Entry 8D7R (electron microscopy, 3.90 A resolution); this record covers chains D and C of the 4 polymer chains in the assembly.

== Chain D ==
Molecule: Cardiotrophin-like cytokine factor 1
Source organism: Homo sapiens
UniProt: Q9UBD9 (CLCF1_HUMAN); residue numbers follow UniProt; this construct covers 28-225
Chain sequence (204 residues; numbered 28 to 231; the number before each row is that of its first residue):
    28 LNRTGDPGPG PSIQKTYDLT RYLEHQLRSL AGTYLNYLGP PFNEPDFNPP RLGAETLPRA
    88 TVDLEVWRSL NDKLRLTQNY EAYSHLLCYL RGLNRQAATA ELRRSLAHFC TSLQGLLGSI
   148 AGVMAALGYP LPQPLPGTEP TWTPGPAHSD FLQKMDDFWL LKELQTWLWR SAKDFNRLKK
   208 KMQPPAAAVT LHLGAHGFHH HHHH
Not modelled in the structure: 28-33, 212-231
Construct notes: expression tag (226-231)
UniProt features mapped onto this chain:
  - glycosylation: Asn29 (N-linked (GlcNAc...) asparagine)
  - natural variant: Arg197 (R197L: In CISS2)

== Chain C ==
Molecule: Ciliary neurotrophic factor receptor subunit alpha
Source organism: Homo sapiens
UniProt: P26992 (CNTFR_HUMAN); residue numbers follow UniProt; this construct covers 23-346
Chain sequence (324 residues; numbered 23 to 346; the number before each row is that of its first residue):
    23 QRHSPQEAPH VQYERLGSDV TLPCGTANWD AAVTWRVNGT DLAPDLLNGS QLVLHGLELG
    83 HSGLYACFHR DSWHLRHQVL LHVGLPPREP VLSCRSNTYP KGFYCSWHLP TPTYIPNTFN
   143 VTVLHGSKIM VCEKDPALKN RCHIRYMHLF STIKYKVSIS VSNALGHNAT AITFDEFTIV
   203 KPDPPENVVA RPVPSNPRRL EVTWQTPSTW PDPESFPLKF FLRYRPLILD QWQHVELSDG
   263 TAHTITDAYA GKEYIIQVAA KDNEIGTWSD WSVAAHATPW TEEPRHLTTE AQAAETTTST
   323 TSSLAPPPTT KICDPGELGS GGGP
Not modelled in the structure: 23-106, 306-346
Disulfides: Cys116-Cys127, Cys154-Cys164
Covalently attached groups: N-acetylglucosamine (NAG) linked to Asn142, Asn190
UniProt features mapped onto this chain:
  - motif: Trp290 to Ser294 (WSXWS motif)
  - lipidation: Ser342 (GPI-anchor amidated serine)
  - glycosylation (N-linked (GlcNAc...) asparagine): Asn60, Asn70, Asn142, Asn190

== Interface between chain D and chain C ==
Residue-residue contacts - 28 pairs, chain D then chain C:
  Tyr44(D) - Asn285(C)  hydrogen bond
  Arg48(D) - Asn285(C)
  Arg48(D) - Glu286(C)  salt bridge
  Glu51(D) - Glu286(C)
  Asn75(D) - Lys176(C)
  Ala87(D) - Leu171(C)
  Ala87(D) - Phe172(C)
  Thr88(D) - Leu171(C)
  Thr88(D) - Phe172(C)
  Thr88(D) - Ser173(C)
  Val89(D) - Leu171(C)
  Asp90(D) - Met169(C)
  Arg95(D) - Asp234(C)  salt bridge
  Lys189(D) - Thr174(C)
  Thr193(D) - Phe172(C)
  Thr193(D) - Thr174(C)  hydrogen bond
  Trp196(D) - Phe199(C)  hydrophobic
  Lys200(D) - Tyr121(C)
  Lys200(D) - Phe172(C)
  Lys200(D) - Phe238(C)
  Lys200(D) - Asp284(C)  salt bridge
  Lys200(D) - Glu286(C)
  Lys200(D) - Ile287(C)
  Asn203(D) - Pro239(C)
  Arg204(D) - Ser237(C)
  Arg204(D) - Phe238(C)
  Lys207(D) - Glu236(C)
  Lys207(D) - Ser237(C)
Also at the interface, not in a pair above, chain D (23 interface residues in all): Arg55, Asp73, Arg78, Trp94, Trp186, Glu190, Arg197
Also at the interface, not in a pair above, chain C (18 interface residues in all): His170
From the paper, about this interface:
  - specific contacts: Trp94(D)-Phe238(C) (hydrophobic contact), Thr193(D)-Phe172(C), Trp196(D)-Phe172(C), Lys200(D)-Phe172(C), Phe172(C)-Arg197(D)
  - interface residues, chain D: Arg48(D), Arg95(D), Lys200(D)
  - interface residues, chain C: Phe172(C), Thr174(C), Asp234(C), Asp284(C), Glu286(C)

== In short ==
23 residues of chain D and 18 residues of chain C are in contact; the contacts include 2 hydrogen bonds and 3
salt bridges. Polar pairs include Arg48(D)-Glu286(C), Arg95(D)-Asp234(C) and Lys200(D)-Asp284(C). The authors
report a hydrophobic contact between Trp94(D) and Phe238(C); contacts between Thr193(D) and Phe172(C),
Trp196(D) and Phe172(C) and Lys200(D) and Phe172(C) among others. The paper reports interface residues
Arg48(D), Arg95(D) and Phe172(C) among others.
Chain D is Cardiotrophin-like cytokine factor 1 and chain C is Ciliary neurotrophic factor receptor subunit
alpha, both from Homo sapiens; the structure, Cryo-EM structure of human CLCF1 signaling complex: model
containing the interaction core region, was determined by electron microscopy (same publication as 8D74, 8D7H,
8D82 and 8D85).
